Entry 3GQJ (X-ray diffraction, 1.85 A resolution); this record covers chain A.

== Chain A ==
Name: Cell Inhibiting Factor (Cif)
Source organism: Photorhabdus luminescens subsp. laumondii
UniProtKB: Q7N439 (Q7N439_PHOLL); residues 48-308 here correspond to UniProt positions 53-313 (UniProt number = residue number + 5)
Amino-acid sequence (261 residues; row label = number of the first residue in the row):
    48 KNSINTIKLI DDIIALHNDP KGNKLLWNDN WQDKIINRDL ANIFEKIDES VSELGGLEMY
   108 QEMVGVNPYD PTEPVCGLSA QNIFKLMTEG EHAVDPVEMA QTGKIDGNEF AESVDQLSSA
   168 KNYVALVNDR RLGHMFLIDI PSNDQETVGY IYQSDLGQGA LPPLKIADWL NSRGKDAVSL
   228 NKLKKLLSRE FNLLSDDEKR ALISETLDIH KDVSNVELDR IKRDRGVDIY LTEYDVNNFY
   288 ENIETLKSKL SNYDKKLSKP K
Disordered / not traced: 48-49, 298-308
Swiss-Prot annotation at these positions:
  - active site: C123, H181, Q200
Reported in the primary citation:
  - catalytic residues: C123, H181, Q200
  - contacts within the chain: N70-P118, H181-Q200 (hydrogen bond), C123-H181

== In short ==
UniProt lists 3 active-site residues. The paper reports catalytic residues C123, H181 and Q200; contacts
within the chain involving N70, P118 and H181 among others.
Chain A is Cell Inhibiting Factor (Cif) (Photorhabdus luminescens subsp. laumondii); the structure, Crystal
structure of Cell Inhibiting Factor (Cif) from Photorhabdus luminescens, was determined by X-ray diffraction
(same publication as 3GQM).
